6JYL - chains B and I of the 11 polymer chains in the assembly; structure by electron microscopy, 3.37 A resolution.

[Chain B]
Protein: Histone H4
Organism: Xenopus laevis
Reference sequence: P62799 (H4_XENLA); residues 1-102 here correspond to UniProt positions 2-103 (UniProt number = residue number + 1)
Chain sequence (102 residues; numbered 1 to 102; the number before each row is that of its first residue):
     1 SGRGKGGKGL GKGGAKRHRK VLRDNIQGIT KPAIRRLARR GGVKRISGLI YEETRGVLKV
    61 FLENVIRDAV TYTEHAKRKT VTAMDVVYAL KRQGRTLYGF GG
Unresolved in the structure: 1-13, 102
Swiss-Prot annotation at these positions:
  - DNA-binding region: Lys16 to Lys20
  - modified residue: Ser1 (N-acetylserine), Arg3 (Asymmetric dimethylarginine), Lys5 (N6-(2-hydroxyisobutyryl)lysine), Lys8 (N6-(2-hydroxyisobutyryl)lysine), Lys12 (N6-(2-hydroxyisobutyryl)lysine), Lys16 (N6-(2-hydroxyisobutyryl)lysine), Lys20 (N6,N6,N6-trimethyllysine), Lys31 (N6-(2-hydroxyisobutyryl)lysine), Lys44 (N6-(2-hydroxyisobutyryl)lysine), Ser47 (Phosphoserine), Tyr51 (Phosphotyrosine), Lys59 (N6-(2-hydroxyisobutyryl)lysine), Lys77 (N6-(2-hydroxyisobutyryl)lysine), Lys79 (N6-(2-hydroxyisobutyryl)lysine), Tyr88 (Phosphotyrosine), Lys91 (N6-(2-hydroxyisobutyryl)lysine)
  - cross-link (Glycyl lysine isopeptide (Lys-Gly)): Lys31 (interchain with G-Cter in UFM1), Lys91 (interchain with G-Cter in ubiquitin)

[Chain I]
Molecule: 167-nt DNA strand
Organism: Escherichia coli K-12
Sequence (167 nucleotides; numbered 1 to 167; the number before each row is that of its first residue):
     1 CTCGAGAATC CCGGTGCCGA GGCCGCTCAA TTGGTCGTAG ACAGCTCTAG CACCGCTTAA
    61 ACGCACGTAC GCGCTGTCCC CCGCGTTTTA ACCGCCAAGG GGATTACTCC CTAGTCTCCA
   121 GGCACGTGTC AGATATATAC ATCCGATAGC TTGTCGAGAA GTACTAG
Unresolved in the structure: 1, 148-167

[How chain B and chain I interact]
Residue-residue contacts (13):
  Lys20(B) - DA90(I)  phosphate contact
  Arg23(B) - DA91(I)  salt bridge to the phosphate
  Arg45(B) - DC81(I)  sugar contact
  Arg45(B) - DC82(I)  phosphate contact
  Ile46(B) - DC81(I)  sugar contact
  Ile46(B) - DC82(I)  hydrogen bond to the phosphate
  Ser47(B) - DC81(I)  hydrogen bond to the phosphate
  Gly48(B) - DC81(I)  hydrogen bond to the phosphate
  Arg78(B) - DG102(I)  phosphate contact
  Lys79(B) - DG101(I)  phosphate contact
  Lys79(B) - DG102(I)  hydrogen bond to the phosphate
  Thr80(B) - DG101(I)  phosphate contact
  Thr80(B) - DG102(I)  hydrogen bond to the phosphate
Interface residues without a listed pair, chain B (10 interface residues in all): Arg35
Interface residues without a listed pair, chain I (8 interface residues in all): DG83, DA103

[Summary]
Chain B and chain I form an interface of 10 and 8 residues respectively; the contacts include 5 hydrogen bonds
and 1 salt bridge. Among the polar pairs are Ile46(B)-DC82(I), Ser47(B)-DC81(I) and Gly48(B)-DC81(I). Curated
annotation (UniProt) lists a DNA-binding region on chain B.
Here chain B is Histone H4 (Xenopus laevis) and chain I is a 167-nt DNA strand (Escherichia coli K-12). Entry
6JYL (The crosslinked complex of ISWI-nucleosome in the ADP.BeF-bound state) was determined by electron
microscopy (same publication as 6K1P and 6IRO).
